Entry 1EYS (X-ray diffraction, 2.20 A resolution); this record covers chains L and M of the 4 polymer chains in the assembly.

== Chain L ==
Protein: Photosynthetic reaction center
From: Thermochromatium tepidum
Notes: fragment: l subunit
Chain sequence (280 residues; numbered 1 to 280; the number before each row is that of its first residue):
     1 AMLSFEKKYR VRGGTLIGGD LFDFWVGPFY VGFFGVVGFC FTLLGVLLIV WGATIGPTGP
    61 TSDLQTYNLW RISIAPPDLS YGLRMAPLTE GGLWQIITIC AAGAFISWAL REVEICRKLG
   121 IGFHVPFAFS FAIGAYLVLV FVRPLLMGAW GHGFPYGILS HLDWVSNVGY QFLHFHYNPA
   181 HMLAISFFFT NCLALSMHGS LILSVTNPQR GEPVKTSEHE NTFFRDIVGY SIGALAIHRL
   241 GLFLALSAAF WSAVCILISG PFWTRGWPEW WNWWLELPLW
Ion coordination: bacteriochlorophyll a Mg site 1 near His161 (its only coordinating residue here); bacteriochlorophyll a Mg site 2 near His181 (its only coordinating residue here); Fe ion: His198, His238 (shared with His218(M), Glu233(M), His265(M) of chain M)
Small-molecule neighbours:
  - bacteriochlorophyll a (BCL), molecule 1: Val46, Ile49, Phe105, Tyr136, Leu139, Phe154, Ile158, Leu159, His161, Leu162, Val165
  - bacteriochlorophyll a (BCL), molecule 2: Phe105, Ala132, Ile133, Ala135, Tyr136, Leu139, Trp164, Val165, Ser166, Val168, Gly169, Tyr170, Phe175, His176, His181, Ala184, Ile185, Phe188, Phe189, Ser252, Ala253, Cys255, Ile256
  - bacteriochlorophyll a (BCL), molecule 3: Val165, Tyr170, His176, Phe189
  - bacteriochlorophyll a (BCL), molecule 4: His176, Met182, Ile185, Ser186, Phe189, Thr190, Leu193, Val228
  - 2-O-octyl-beta-D-glucopyranose (BGL), molecule 1: Asn68, Leu69, Trp70, Ile158
  - 2-O-octyl-beta-D-glucopyranose (BGL), molecule 2: Met182, Leu183, Ser186
  - bacteriopheophytin a (BPH), molecule 1: Phe41, Thr42, Gly45, Ile49, Ile97, Cys100, Ala101, Ala104, Phe105, Trp108, Glu112, Val125, Ala128, Phe129, Phe131, Ala132, Tyr136, Phe154, Tyr156, Gly157, Ile158, His161, Phe188, Ala245, Leu246, Ala249
  - bacteriopheophytin a (BPH), molecule 2: Phe189, Cys192, Leu193, Ser196, Met197, Ile227, Val228
  - menaquinone 8 (MQ8): Val26, Phe29, Tyr30, Val31, Gly35, Gly38, Phe39, Thr42, Trp108, Arg111

== Chain M ==
Protein: Photosynthetic reaction center
From: Thermochromatium tepidum
Notes: fragment: m subunit
Chain sequence (324 residues; numbered 1 to 324; the number before each row is that of its first residue):
     1 PEYQNIFTAV QVRAPAYPGV PLPKGNLPRI GRPIFSYWLG KIGDAQIGPI YLGLTGTLSI
    61 FFGLVAISII GFNMLASVHW DVFQFLKHFF WLGLEPPPPQ YGLRIPPLSE GGWWLIAGLF
   121 LTLSILLWWV RTYKRAEALG MSQHLSWAFA AAIFFYLVLG FIRPVMMGSW AKAVPFGIFP
   181 HLDWTAAFSI RYGNLYYNPF HMLSIAFLYG SALLFAMHGA TILSVSRFGG DREIDQITHR
   241 GTAAEGAALF WRWTMGFNAT MESIHRWAWW CAVLTVITAG IGILLSGTVV DNWYLWAVKH
   301 GMAPAYPEVV TAVNPYETAA EVMQ
Not modelled in the structure: 319-324
Ion coordination: bacteriochlorophyll a Mg site 1 near His181 (its only coordinating residue here); bacteriochlorophyll a Mg site 2 near His201 (its only coordinating residue here); Fe ion: His218, Glu233, His265 (shared with His198(L), His238(L) of chain L)
Small-molecule neighbours:
  - bacteriochlorophyll a (BCL), molecule 1: Ile67, Ile70, Leu121, Ile125, Phe149, Ala152, Ile153, Phe155, Tyr156, Leu159, Trp184, Thr185, Ala186, Phe188, Ser189, Leu195, Tyr196, Asn198, His201, Ser204, Ile205, Leu208, Tyr209, Thr275, Val276, Ala279, Gly282, Ile283
  - bacteriochlorophyll a (BCL), molecule 2: Trp128, Phe155, Tyr156, Leu159, Val174, Ile178, His181, Leu182, Trp184, Thr185
  - bacteriochlorophyll a (BCL), molecule 3: Thr185, Tyr196, Tyr209
  - bacteriochlorophyll a (BCL), molecule 4: Tyr196, Met202, Ile205, Ala206, Tyr209, Gly210, Leu213
  - 2-O-octyl-beta-D-glucopyranose (BGL), molecule 1: Ile69, Phe72, Asn73, Ala76, His79, Trp80, Ser109, Trp113
  - 2-O-octyl-beta-D-glucopyranose (BGL), molecule 2: Leu126, Trp129, Val130, Trp147, Ala150, Phe154, Leu157
  - 2-O-octyl-beta-D-glucopyranose (BGL), molecule 3: His144, Arg266, Trp270
  - 2-O-octyl-beta-D-glucopyranose (BGL), molecule 4: Pro199, Met202, Leu203, His300, Met302
  - bacteriopheophytin a (BPH), molecule 1: Ser59, Ile60, Gly63, Leu64, Ile67, Ser68, Leu121, Ser124, Ile125, Trp128, Thr132, Leu145, Ala148, Phe149, Ala152, Ala272, Val273, Val276
  - bacteriopheophytin a (BPH), molecule 2: Tyr209, Ala212, Leu213, Ala216, Met217, Trp251, Thr254, Met255
  - spirilloxanthin (CRT): Ile67, Ile70, Gly71, Phe72, Met74, Leu75, Phe85, Phe89, Ile105, Trp114, Leu115, Gly118, Leu119, Thr122, Tyr156, Leu157, Leu159, Gly160, Phe161, Trp170, Val174, Pro175, Phe176, Gly177, Ile178, His181
  - menaquinone 8 (MQ8): Leu213, Leu214, Met217, His218, Thr221, Ile222, Ala244, Ala247, Ala248, Trp251, Met255, Phe257, Asn258, Ala259, Thr260, Met261, Ile264, Trp267

== Chain L / chain M interface ==
Pairs across the interface - 186 pairs, chain L then chain M:
  Ala1(L) with Arg252(M)
  Leu3(L) with Leu249(M), hydrophobic; Arg252(M); Asn258(M)
  Phe5(L) with Arg240(M); Glu245(M)
  Glu6(L) with Leu249(M); Arg252(M), salt bridge; Trp253(M), hydrogen bond
  Lys8(L) with Glu245(M)
  Tyr9(L) with Thr242(M), hydrogen bond; Glu245(M), hydrogen bond; Leu249(M), hydrophobic; Trp253(M)
  Arg10(L) with Trp253(M)
  Trp25(L) with Trp253(M)
  Pro28(L) with Arg252(M); Trp253(M); Gly256(M)
  Phe29(L) with Trp253(M); Met255(M); Gly256(M)
  Tyr30(L) with Trp253(M), hydrogen bond (backbone-backbone)
  Leu64(L) with Pro307(M), hydrophobic
  Asn68(L) with Gly301(M)
  Trp70(L) with Met302(M)
  Arg71(L) with Gly301(M), hydrogen bond (side chain-backbone); Ala303(M)
  Trp108(L) with Thr254(M)
  Arg111(L) with Trp253(M), hydrogen bond (side chain-backbone); Thr254(M), hydrogen bond (side chain-backbone)
  Glu112(L) with Phe250(M); Thr254(M)
  Ile115(L) with Phe250(M), hydrophobic; Trp253(M), hydrophobic; Thr254(M)
  Cys116(L) with Phe250(M), hydrophobic
  Leu119(L) with Gly246(M); Trp253(M), hydrophobic
  Gly120(L) with Arg227(M), hydrogen bond (backbone-side chain); Phe228(M)
  Ile121(L) with Ser224(M); Arg227(M); Phe228(M), hydrophobic
  Gly122(L) with Ser224(M), hydrogen bond (backbone-backbone); Arg227(M)
  His124(L) with Gln4(M), hydrogen bond (side chain-backbone); Ala220(M); Leu223(M); Ser224(M)
  Val125(L) with Ala220(M); Thr221(M); Phe250(M), hydrophobic; Trp251(M), hydrophobic
  Leu159(L) with Tyr197(M), hydrophobic; Met202(M), hydrophobic; Met302(M); Pro304(M)
  Ser160(L) with Pro304(M); Tyr306(M)
  Leu162(L) with Tyr196(M)
  Asp163(L) with Tyr197(M), hydrogen bond; Pro304(M); Tyr306(M), hydrogen bond
  Val165(L) with Tyr196(M)
  Ser166(L) with Tyr196(M)
  Tyr170(L) with Ile190(M)
  His174(L) with Asp183(M), salt bridge
  His176(L) with Leu182(M); Thr185(M); Ala186(M)
  Tyr177(L) with Phe179(M); Asp183(M), hydrogen bond
  Met182(L) with Phe179(M), hydrophobic
  Phe188(L) with Leu208(M); Ala212(M), hydrophobic
  Asn191(L) with Ser211(M), hydrogen bond (side chain-backbone); Ala212(M); Phe215(M)
  Cys192(L) with Ala272(M); Thr275(M)
  Ala194(L) with Phe215(M)
  Leu195(L) with Ser211(M); Phe215(M); Ala268(M), hydrophobic
  Ser196(L) with Ala272(M)
  His198(L) with His218(M), hydrogen bond; Glu233(M), salt bridge; His265(M), hydrogen bond
  Gly199(L) with His265(M)
  Ser200(L) with His144(M), hydrogen bond (side chain-backbone); Leu145(M); Ala148(M); Trp269(M), hydrogen bond
  Leu201(L) with Met141(M), hydrophobic
  Ile202(L) with Glu233(M); Ile237(M), hydrophobic; His265(M)
  Leu203(L) with His144(M); Glu262(M); His265(M); Arg266(M)
  Ser204(L) with Met141(M); Ser142(M), hydrogen bond (backbone-backbone); His144(M)
  Val205(L) with Met141(M), hydrophobic
  Thr206(L) with Ile237(M); Glu262(M)
  Asn207(L) with Ser142(M), hydrogen bond (backbone-side chain); Glu262(M), hydrogen bond; Arg266(M), hydrogen bond
  Pro208(L) with Gly140(M); Ser142(M)
  Gln209(L) with Glu137(M); Gly140(M), hydrogen bond (backbone-backbone); Met141(M); Ser142(M); Gln143(M)
  Lys215(L) with Leu139(M), hydrogen bond (side chain-backbone); Ile234(M)
  Glu218(L) with Tyr17(M)
  His219(L) with Val20(M); Leu139(M)
  Glu220(L) with Ile234(M)
  Thr222(L) with Gly19(M); Val20(M), hydrogen bond (side chain-backbone); Arg29(M); Leu139(M)
  Phe223(L) with Arg135(M); Ala136(M), hydrophobic; Leu139(M), hydrophobic; Met141(M), hydrophobic; Leu145(M), hydrophobic
  Arg225(L) with Asp44(M), salt bridge; Gln46(M); Pro49(M); Ile50(M)
  Asp226(L) with Arg29(M), salt bridge; Ile50(M); Tyr51(M), hydrogen bond (backbone-backbone); Arg131(M), hydrogen bond (backbone-side chain)
  Ile227(L) with Trp128(M); Arg131(M), hydrogen bond (backbone-side chain); Thr132(M); Arg135(M)
  Gly229(L) with Gly48(M); Pro49(M); Ile50(M)
  Tyr230(L) with Leu39(M); Asp44(M), hydrogen bond (side chain-backbone); Gln46(M)
  Ser231(L) with Asp44(M)
  Ile232(L) with Gly43(M); Asp44(M), hydrogen bond (backbone-backbone)
  Ala234(L) with Asp231(M)
  Leu235(L) with Asn5(M); Leu223(M), hydrophobic; Ser226(M); Asp231(M)
  Ala236(L) with Ile42(M); Gly43(M)
  Ile237(L) with Phe215(M)
  His238(L) with His218(M), hydrogen bond; Gly219(M); Ile222(M); Glu233(M), salt bridge; His265(M)
  Arg239(L) with Asn5(M), hydrogen bond (side chain-backbone); Ile6(M), hydrogen bond (side chain-backbone); Phe7(M); Thr8(M); Ile42(M), hydrogen bond (side chain-backbone)
  Gly241(L) with Phe215(M)
  Leu242(L) with Ala216(M); Ala220(M), hydrophobic
  Ala245(L) with Ala212(M); Ala216(M), hydrophobic
  Trp271(L) with Phe90(M), hydrophobic; Phe179(M)
  Trp274(L) with Lys87(M), hydrogen bond (side chain-backbone); Phe90(M), hydrophobic
  Leu275(L) with Lys87(M), hydrogen bond (backbone-side chain); Trp91(M), hydrophobic
  Leu279(L) with Phe83(M)
  Trp280(L) with Phe83(M), hydrophobic; Lys87(M)
Also at the interface, not in a pair above, chain L (93 interface residues in all): Met2, Pro57, Thr58, Lys118, Ala128, Phe189, Met197, Glu212, Val214, Ser217, Val228
Also at the interface, not in a pair above, chain M (101 interface residues in all): Leu22, Ile47, Leu86, His88, Asn194, Tyr209, Leu214, Met217, Val225, Thr238, Ala305

== Summary ==
93 residues of chain L and 101 residues of chain M are in contact; the contacts include 36 hydrogen bonds and
6 salt bridges. Polar contacts include Glu6(L)-Arg252(M), His174(L)-Asp183(M) and His198(L)-Glu233(M).
Chain L is Photosynthetic reaction center and chain M is Photosynthetic reaction center, both from
Thermochromatium tepidum; the structure, Crystal structure of photosynthetic reaction center from a
thermophilic bacterium, thermochromatium tepidum, was determined by X-ray diffraction, deposited together with
1EYT.
